6FOX - chain A; structure by X-ray diffraction, 1.90 A resolution.

Chain A:
Molecule: Kynurenine 3-monooxygenase
Source organism: Pseudomonas fluorescens
Notes: EC 1.14.13.9
UniProtKB: Q84HF5 (KMO_PSEFL); numbering as in UniProt (aligned over 2-460)
Sequence (460 residues; row label = number of the first residue in the row):
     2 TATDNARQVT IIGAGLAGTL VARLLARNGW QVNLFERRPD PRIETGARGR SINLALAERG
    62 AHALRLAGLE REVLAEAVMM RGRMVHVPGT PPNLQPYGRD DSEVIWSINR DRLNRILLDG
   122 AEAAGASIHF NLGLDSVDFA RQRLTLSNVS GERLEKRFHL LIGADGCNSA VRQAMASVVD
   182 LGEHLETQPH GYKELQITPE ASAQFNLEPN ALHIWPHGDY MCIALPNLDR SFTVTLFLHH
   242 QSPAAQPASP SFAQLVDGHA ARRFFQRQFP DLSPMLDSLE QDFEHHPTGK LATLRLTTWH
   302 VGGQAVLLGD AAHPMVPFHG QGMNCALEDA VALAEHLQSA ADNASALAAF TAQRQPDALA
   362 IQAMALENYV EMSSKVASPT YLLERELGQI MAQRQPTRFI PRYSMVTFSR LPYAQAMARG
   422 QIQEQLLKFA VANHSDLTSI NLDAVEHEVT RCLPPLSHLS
Disordered / not traced: 2-7, 457-461
Differences from the reference sequence: engineered mutation S252 (Cys in Q84HF5); expression tag (461)
Small-molecule neighbours: FAD (flavin-adenine dinucleotide): I13, G14, A15, G16, L17, A18, G19, F36, E37, R38, R39, L55, A56, R111, L133, G134, L135, A165, D166, G167, A171, Y193, E195, F238, L292, L309, G310, D311, P318, G321, Q322, G323, M324, N325, A327
Swiss-Prot annotation at these positions:
  - binding site (FAD): L17, A18, E37 to R39, A56, R111, L135, D311, M324, N325
  - binding site (L-kynurenine): R84, Y98, N369, Y404
  - mutagenesis: R84 (R84A: Abolishes kynurenine 3-monooxygenase activity), Y98 (Y98A/F: Abolishes kynurenine 3-monooxygenase activity), F319 to H320 (Abolishes NADPH oxidase activity), H320 (H320A: Slightly decreases NADPH oxidase activity), N369 (N369A: Decreases kynurenine 3-monooxygenase activity; N369D: Abolishes kynurenine 3-monooxygenase activity), E372 (E372A/Q: Strongly decreases kynurenine 3-monooxygenase activity), M373 (M373A: Abolishes kynurenine 3-monooxygenase activity; M373L: Decreases kynurenine 3-monooxygenase activity), Y404 (Y404A: Abolishes kynurenine 3-monooxygenase activity; Y404F: Decreases kynurenine 3-monooxygenase activity)
What the authors report for this chain:
  - binding site for L-kynurenine: R84, Y98
  - conformationally variable residues (side-chain flip): R84, Y98

In short:
Bound to chain A: flavin-adenine dinucleotide. UniProt lists 11 FAD-binding residues, 4 L-kynurenine-binding
residues and 8 mutagenesis sites. From the paper: a binding site for L-kynurenine at R84 and Y98;
conformational variability at R84 and Y98.
Chain A is Kynurenine 3-monooxygenase (Pseudomonas fluorescens); the structure, The crystal structure of
P.fluorescens Kynurenine 3-monooxygenase (KMO) in complex with kynurenine, was determined by X-ray diffraction
together with 6FOY, 6FOZ, 6FP0, 6FP1 and 6FPH from the same study.
